PDB entry 7YDQ | electron microscopy, 4.04 A resolution (low resolution: residue-level contacts below are approximate; hydrogen-bond / salt-bridge calls are withheld) | chain A

== Chain A ==
Protein: Nucleoside transporter 1, Green fluorescent protein
From: Plasmodium falciparum 3D7
Reference sequence: chimeric construct of Q8IDM6, P42212: residues 1-370 from Q8IDM6 (Q8IDM6_PLAF7) positions 1-370 (same numbers); residues 372-609 from P42212 positions 2-238 (offset varies); residues 610-661 from Q8IDM6 (Q8IDM6_PLAF7) positions 371-422 (UniProt number = residue number - 239)
Amino-acid sequence (683 residues; row label = number of the first residue in the row; note: 2 numbers in that range are skipped by the numbering (no residue carries them; nothing is unmodelled there); a row labelled like 370A-370B holds insertion residues (370A, then the next letters in order); numbers below 1 keep their minus sign (Met-21 is residue -21)):
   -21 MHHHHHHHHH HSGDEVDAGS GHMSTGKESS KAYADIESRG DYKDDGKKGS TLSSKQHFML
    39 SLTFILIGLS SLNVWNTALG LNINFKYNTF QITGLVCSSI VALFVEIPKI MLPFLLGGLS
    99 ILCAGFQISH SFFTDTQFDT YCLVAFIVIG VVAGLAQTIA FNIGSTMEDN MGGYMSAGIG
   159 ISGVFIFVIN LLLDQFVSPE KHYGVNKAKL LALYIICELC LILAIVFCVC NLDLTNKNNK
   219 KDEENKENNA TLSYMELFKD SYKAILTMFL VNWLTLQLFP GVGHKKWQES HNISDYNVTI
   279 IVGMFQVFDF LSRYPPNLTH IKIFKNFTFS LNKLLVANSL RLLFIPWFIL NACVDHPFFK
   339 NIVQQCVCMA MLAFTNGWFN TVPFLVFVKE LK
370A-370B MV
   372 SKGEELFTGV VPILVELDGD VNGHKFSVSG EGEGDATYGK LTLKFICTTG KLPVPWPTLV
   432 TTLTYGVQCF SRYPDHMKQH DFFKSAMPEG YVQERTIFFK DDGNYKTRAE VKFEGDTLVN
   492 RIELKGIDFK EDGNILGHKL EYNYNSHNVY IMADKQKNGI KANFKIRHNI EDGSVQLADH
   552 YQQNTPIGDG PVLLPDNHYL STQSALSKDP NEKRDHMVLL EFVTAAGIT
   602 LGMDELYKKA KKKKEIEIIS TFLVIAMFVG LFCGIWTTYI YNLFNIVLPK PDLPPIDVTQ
Disordered / not traced: -21 to 29, 215-227, 370A-370B, 602-611, 653-661
Construct notes: initiating methionine (-21); expression tag (-20 to 0); engineered mutation Ala190 (Tyr in Q8IDM6); linker (370A-370B); conflict Leu434 (Phe64 in P42212), Thr435 (Ser65 in P42212), Ala533 (Val163 in P42212), Leu602 (His231 in P42212)
Ligand contacts: IRX (5-methyl-N-[2-(2-oxidanylideneazepan-1-yl)ethyl]-2-phenyl-1,3-oxazole-4-carboxamide): Leu50, Trp53, Leu73, Leu81, Gln135, Thr136, Phe139, Ile157, Val625, Met628, Phe629, Leu632
UniProt features mapped onto this chain:
  - binding site (inosine): Trp53, Gln135, Asp287, Arg291
  - modified residue: Tyr436 (Z: -2,3-didehydrotyrosine)
From the paper describing this entry:
  - binding site for IRX: Leu50, Trp53, Gln135, Phe139, Val625, Met628, Phe629, Leu632
  - mutagenesis - L50A, L73A, Q135A, F139A, F629A: decreased binding to IRX
  - mutagenesis - W53A: abolished binding to IRX
  - mutagenesis - Y190A: unchanged binding to IRX

== Summary ==
Bound to chain A: compound IRX. UniProt lists 4 inosine-binding residues. From the paper: a binding site for
IRX at Leu50, Trp53 and Gln135 among others; L50A, L73A and Q135A, among others, reduce binding to IRX; 7
substitutions were tested in all.
Chain A is Nucleoside transporter 1, Green fluorescent protein (Plasmodium falciparum 3D7); the structure,
Structure of PfNT1(Y190A)-GFP in complex with GSK4, was determined by electron microscopy together with 7WN0
and 7WN1 from the same study.
